Entry 5UPZ (X-ray diffraction, 1.27 A resolution); this record covers chains A and B.

[Chain A (and B)]
Protein: Protease
From: Human immunodeficiency virus 1
Notes: chain B of this document is another copy of the same molecule, construct and numbering; everything in this record applies to it too
Reference sequence: C8B467 (C8B467_9HIV1); numbering as in UniProt (aligned over 1-99)
Chain sequence (99 residues; each row starts with the number of its first residue):
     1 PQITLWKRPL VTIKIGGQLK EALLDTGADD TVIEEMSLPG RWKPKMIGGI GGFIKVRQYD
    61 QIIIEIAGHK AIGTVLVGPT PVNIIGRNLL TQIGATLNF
Differences from the reference sequence: engineered mutation Lys7 (Gln in C8B467), Ile33 (Leu in C8B467), Ile63 (Leu in C8B467), Ala67 (Cys in C8B467), Ala95 (Cys in C8B467)
Ion coordination: Na+ near Asp60 (its only coordinating residue here)
Residues lining bound ligands: 8HD (N~3~-{(2S,3R)-3-hydroxy-4-[{[4-(hydroxymethyl)phenyl]sulfonyl}(2-methylpropyl)amino]-1-phenylbutan-2-yl}-N~1~-methyl-N~1~-[(4-methyl-1,3-oxazol-2-yl)methyl]benzene-1,3-dicarboxamide): Arg8, Leu23, Asp25, Gly27, Ala28, Asp29, Asp30, Val32, Ile47, Gly48, Gly49, Ile50, Leu76, Pro81, Val82, Ile84
Reported in the primary citation:
  - binding site for 8HD: Gly27, Ala28, Asp29, Asp30, Val32, Ile47, Ile50, Val82, Ile84
  - conformationally variable residues (loop rearrangement): Ile47 to Gly51, Gly78 to Pro81

[How chain A and chain B interact]
Residue-residue contacts - 99 pairs, chain A then chain B:
  Pro1(A) - Leu97(B)
  Pro1(A) - Asn98(B)
  Pro1(A) - Phe99(B)  hydrogen bond (backbone-backbone)
  Gln2(A) - Thr96(B)
  Gln2(A) - Leu97(B)
  Gln2(A) - Asn98(B)  hydrogen bond
  Ile3(A) - Thr96(B)
  Ile3(A) - Leu97(B)  hydrogen bond (backbone-backbone)
  Ile3(A) - Phe99(B)  hydrophobic
  Leu5(A) - Thr26(B)
  Leu5(A) - Arg87(B)  hydrogen bond (backbone-side chain)
  Leu5(A) - Thr91(B)
  Leu5(A) - Ala95(B)
  Trp6(A) - Arg87(B)  hydrogen bond (backbone-side chain)
  Trp6(A) - Thr91(B)
  Lys7(A) - Arg87(B)
  Arg8(A) - Asp29(B)  salt bridge
  Arg8(A) - Arg87(B)
  Pro9(A) - Thr26(B)
  Pro9(A) - Arg87(B)
  Pro9(A) - Leu97(B)  hydrophobic
  Leu23(A) - Gly27(B)
  Leu24(A) - Thr26(B)  hydrogen bond (backbone-side chain)
  Leu24(A) - Leu97(B)  hydrophobic
  Asp25(A) - Asp25(B)
  Asp25(A) - Thr26(B)
  Asp25(A) - Gly27(B)  hydrogen bond (side chain-backbone)
  Thr26(A) - Leu5(B)
  Thr26(A) - Pro9(B)
  Thr26(A) - Leu24(B)  hydrogen bond (side chain-backbone)
  Thr26(A) - Asp25(B)
  Thr26(A) - Thr26(B)  hydrogen bond (backbone-side chain)
  Thr26(A) - Leu97(B)
  Gly27(A) - Leu23(B)
  Gly27(A) - Leu24(B)
  Gly27(A) - Asp25(B)
  Asp29(A) - Arg8(B)  salt bridge
  Ile47(A) - Ile50(B)  hydrophobic
  Gly49(A) - Ile50(B)
  Gly49(A) - Pro81(B)
  Ile50(A) - Gly49(B)
  Ile50(A) - Ile50(B)  hydrogen bond (backbone-backbone)
  Ile50(A) - Gly51(B)  hydrogen bond (backbone-backbone)
  Ile50(A) - Gly52(B)
  Ile50(A) - Ile54(B)  hydrophobic
  Ile50(A) - Thr80(B)
  Ile50(A) - Pro81(B)
  Ile50(A) - Ile84(B)  hydrophobic
  Gly51(A) - Gly51(B)
  Gly51(A) - Gly52(B)
  Gly51(A) - Ile54(B)
  Gly52(A) - Ile50(B)
  Gly52(A) - Gly51(B)
  Ile54(A) - Ile50(B)
  Ala67(A) - Phe99(B)  hydrophobic
  His69(A) - Phe99(B)
  Thr80(A) - Ile50(B)
  Pro81(A) - Gly49(B)
  Pro81(A) - Ile50(B)
  Arg87(A) - Leu5(B)  hydrogen bond (side chain-backbone)
  Arg87(A) - Trp6(B)  hydrogen bond (side chain-backbone)
  Arg87(A) - Lys7(B)  hydrogen bond (side chain-backbone)
  Arg87(A) - Arg8(B)
  Arg87(A) - Pro9(B)
  Leu90(A) - Leu5(B)  hydrophobic
  Thr91(A) - Leu5(B)
  Thr91(A) - Trp6(B)
  Gln92(A) - Trp6(B)
  Ile93(A) - Phe99(B)
  Gly94(A) - Asn98(B)
  Gly94(A) - Phe99(B)
  Ala95(A) - Leu5(B)
  Ala95(A) - Asn98(B)
  Ala95(A) - Phe99(B)  hydrophobic
  Thr96(A) - Gln2(B)
  Thr96(A) - Ile3(B)
  Thr96(A) - Thr4(B)
  Thr96(A) - Thr96(B)
  Thr96(A) - Leu97(B)
  Thr96(A) - Asn98(B)  hydrogen bond (backbone-backbone)
  Leu97(A) - Pro1(B)
  Leu97(A) - Gln2(B)
  Leu97(A) - Ile3(B)  hydrogen bond (backbone-backbone)
  Leu97(A) - Leu24(B)  hydrophobic
  Leu97(A) - Thr26(B)
  Leu97(A) - Thr96(B)
  Leu97(A) - Leu97(B)  hydrophobic
  Asn98(A) - Pro1(B)
  Asn98(A) - Gln2(B)  hydrogen bond
  Asn98(A) - Gly94(B)
  Asn98(A) - Ala95(B)
  Asn98(A) - Thr96(B)  hydrogen bond (backbone-backbone)
  Asn98(A) - Asn98(B)
  Phe99(A) - Pro1(B)  hydrogen bond (backbone-backbone)
  Phe99(A) - Ile3(B)  hydrophobic
  Phe99(A) - His69(B)
  Phe99(A) - Ile93(B)
  Phe99(A) - Gly94(B)
  Phe99(A) - Ala95(B)  hydrophobic
Also at the interface, not in a pair above, chain A (38 interface residues in all): Gly48, Phe53, Ile84
Also at the interface, not in a pair above, chain B (37 interface residues in all): Val32, Ile47, Ala67, Leu90

[In short]
38 residues of chain A face 37 of chain B across their interface; the contacts include 19 hydrogen bonds and 2
salt bridges. Polar contacts include Arg8(A)-Asp29(B), Gln2(A)-Asn98(B) and Leu5(A)-Arg87(B). Ligands of chain
A: compound 8HD. The paper reports a binding site for 8HD at Gly27(A), Ala28(A) and Asp29(A) among others;
conformational variability at Ile47(A) and Gly78(A).
Both chains are Protease (Human immunodeficiency virus 1). Entry 5UPZ (HIV-1 wild Type protease with GRL-0518A
, an isophthalamide-derived P2-P3 ligand with the para-hydoxymethyl sulfonamide isostere ...) was determined
by X-ray diffraction, deposited together with 5UOV.
